2P22 - chains A and D of the 4 polymer chains in the assembly; structure by X-ray diffraction, 2.70 A resolution.

Chain A:
Name: Suppressor protein STP22 of temperature-sensitive alpha-factor receptor and arginine permease
From: Saccharomyces cerevisiae
Notes: fragment: Vps23 (215-385)
UniProt: P25604 (STP22_YEAST); numbering as in UniProt (aligned over 215-385)
Chain sequence (174 residues; row label = number of the first residue in the row):
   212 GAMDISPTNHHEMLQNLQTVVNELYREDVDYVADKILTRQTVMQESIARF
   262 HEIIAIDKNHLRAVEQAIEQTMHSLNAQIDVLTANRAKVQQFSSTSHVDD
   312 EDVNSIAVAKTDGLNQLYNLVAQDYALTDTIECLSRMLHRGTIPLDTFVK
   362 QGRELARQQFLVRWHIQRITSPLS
Disordered / not traced: 212-217
Construct notes: cloning artifact (212-214)

Chain D:
Name: Hypothetical 12.0 kDa protein in ADE3-SER2 intergenic region
From: Saccharomyces cerevisiae
Notes: fragment: Mvb12 (4-81)
UniProt: P42939 (YG4G_YEAST); numbering as in UniProt (aligned over 4-81)
Chain sequence (79 residues; each row starts with the number of its first residue):
     3 MNVEELLRRIPLYNKYGKDFPQETVTRFQMPEFKLPALQPTRDLLCPWYE
    53 ECDNITKVCQLHDSSNKKFDQWYKEQYLS
Construct notes: cloning artifact (3)

How chain A and chain D interact:
Residue-residue contacts (50; chain A residue first):
  Asp239(A) - His64(D)  salt bridge
  Arg250(A) - Glu53(D)  salt bridge
  Arg250(A) - Ile57(D)
  Met254(A) - Trp50(D)  hydrophobic
  Met254(A) - Cys54(D)  hydrophobic
  Ser257(A) - Trp50(D)
  Phe261(A) - Thr43(D)
  Phe261(A) - Leu47(D)  hydrophobic
  Phe261(A) - Trp50(D)
  Asp268(A) - Ala39(D)
  Asp268(A) - Leu40(D)
  Leu272(A) - Pro38(D)  hydrophobic
  Val275(A) - Lys36(D)
  Val275(A) - Leu37(D)  hydrophobic
  Ala278(A) - Phe35(D)  hydrophobic
  Ile279(A) - Phe35(D)  hydrophobic
  Thr282(A) - Pro33(D)
  Thr282(A) - Phe35(D)
  Ser285(A) - Phe30(D)
  Leu286(A) - Phe30(D)  hydrophobic
  Gln289(A) - Val27(D)
  Gln289(A) - Thr28(D)
  Gln289(A) - Phe30(D)
  Leu293(A) - Val27(D)  hydrophobic
  Asn296(A) - Thr26(D)  hydrogen bond
  Val300(A) - Pro23(D)  hydrophobic
  Phe303(A) - Tyr18(D)  hydrophobic
  Phe303(A) - Asp21(D)
  Phe303(A) - Phe22(D)  hydrophobic
  Phe303(A) - Pro23(D)
  His308(A) - Tyr18(D)  hydrogen bond (backbone-side chain)
  Val309(A) - Tyr18(D)
  Asp310(A) - Lys17(D)  salt bridge
  Asp310(A) - Tyr18(D)  hydrogen bond
  Ser316(A) - Lys17(D)
  Ile317(A) - Tyr15(D)
  Ile317(A) - Asn16(D)
  Ile317(A) - Lys17(D)  hydrogen bond (backbone-backbone)
  Ala318(A) - Tyr15(D)
  Val319(A) - Leu14(D)
  Val319(A) - Tyr15(D)  hydrogen bond (backbone-backbone)
  Lys321(A) - Tyr15(D)
  Leu328(A) - Leu9(D)  hydrophobic
  Tyr329(A) - Leu9(D)  hydrogen bond (side chain-backbone)
  Tyr329(A) - Leu14(D)
  Val332(A) - Glu6(D)
  Val332(A) - Leu9(D)  hydrophobic
  Tyr336(A) - Glu6(D)
  Ile377(A) - Val5(D)  hydrophobic
  Leu384(A) - Leu8(D)  hydrophobic
Other interface residues (no listed pair), chain A (40 interface residues in all): Val243, Ile247, Val253, Ile264, Val292, Ala320, Leu325, Thr381
Other interface residues (no listed pair), chain D (35 interface residues in all): Ile12, Pro13, Met32, Leu46, Val60
From the paper, about this interface:
  - interface residues, chain A: Ile317(A)
  - interface residues, chain D: Leu14(D), Tyr18(D), Thr43(D)

Summary:
40 residues of chain A face 35 of chain D across their interface; the contacts include 6 hydrogen bonds and 3
salt bridges. Polar pairs include Asp239(A)-His64(D), Arg250(A)-Glu53(D) and Asp310(A)-Lys17(D). The paper
reports interface residues Ile317(A) and Leu14(D) among others.
Chain A is Suppressor protein STP22 of temperature-sensitive alpha-factor receptor and arginine permease and
chain D is Hypothetical 12.0 kDa protein in ADE3-SER2 intergenic region, both from Saccharomyces cerevisiae;
the structure, Structure of the Yeast ESCRT-I Heterotetramer Core, was determined by X-ray diffraction.
